PDB entry 4GLS | X-ray diffraction, 1.60 A resolution | chains A and B of the 8 polymer chains in the assembly

== Chain A (and B) ==
Molecule: D- Vascular endothelial growth factor-A
Notes: chain B of this document is another copy of the same molecule, construct and numbering; everything in this record applies to it too
Chain sequence (102 residues; each row starts with the number of its first residue):
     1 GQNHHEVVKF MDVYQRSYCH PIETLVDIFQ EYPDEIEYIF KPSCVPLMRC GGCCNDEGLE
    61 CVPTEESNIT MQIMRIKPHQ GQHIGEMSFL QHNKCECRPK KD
Disordered / not traced: 1-5, 101-102
Disulfide bonds: C19-C61, C50-C95, C54-C97
Modified residues: Q2, Q15, Q30, Q72, Q80, Q82, Q91 (D-glutamine; DGN); N3, N55, N68, N93 (D-asparagine; DSG); H4, H5, H20, H79, H83, H92 (D-histidine; DHI); E6, E23, E31, E35, E37, E57, E60, E65, E66, E86, E96 (D-glutamic acid; DGL); V7, V8, V13, V26, V45, V62 (D-valine; DVA); K9, K41, K77, K94, K100, K101 (D-lysine; DLY); F10, F29, F40, F89 (D-phenylalanine; DPN); M11, M48, M71, M74, M87 (D-methionine; MED); D12, D27, D34, D56, D102 (D-aspartic acid; DAS); Y14, Y18, Y32, Y38 (D-tyrosine; DTY); R16, R49, R75, R98 (D-arginine; DAR); S17, S43, S67, S88 (D-serine; DSN); C19, C44, C50, C53, C54, C61, C95, C97 (D-cysteine; DCY); P21, P33, P42, P46, P63, P78, P99 (D-proline; DPR); I22, I28, I36, I39, I69, I73, I76, I84 (D-isoleucine; DIL); T24, T64, T70 (D-threonine; DTH); L25, L47, L59, L90 (D-leucine; DLE)

== Interface between chain A and chain B ==
Residue-residue contacts (64; chain A residue first):
  V7(A) - T70(B)
  V7(A) - Q72(B)
  V7(A) - E86(B)
  V8(A) - I69(B)
  V8(A) - T70(B)  hydrogen bond (backbone-backbone)
  V8(A) - M71(B)
  V8(A) - Q72(B)  hydrogen bond (backbone-backbone)
  K9(A) - Q72(B)
  F10(A) - K41(B)
  F10(A) - P42(B)
  F10(A) - Q72(B)
  F10(A) - M74(B)
  V13(A) - V45(B)
  V13(A) - P46(B)
  V13(A) - M71(B)
  V13(A) - Q72(B)
  Y14(A) - P42(B)
  R16(A) - E23(B)
  R16(A) - P46(B)
  S17(A) - P42(B)
  S17(A) - C44(B)
  S17(A) - P46(B)
  H20(A) - L25(B)
  I22(A) - E23(B)
  I22(A) - L25(B)
  E23(A) - R16(B)
  L25(A) - S17(B)
  L25(A) - I22(B)
  L25(A) - G52(B)
  K41(A) - F10(B)
  K41(A) - N55(B)
  P42(A) - F10(B)
  P42(A) - Y14(B)
  P42(A) - S17(B)
  S43(A) - C53(B)
  C44(A) - S17(B)
  C44(A) - G52(B)
  C44(A) - C53(B)  disulfide
  V45(A) - V13(B)
  V45(A) - S17(B)
  P46(A) - V13(B)
  P46(A) - R16(B)
  P46(A) - S17(B)
  G51(A) - L25(B)
  G52(A) - L25(B)
  G52(A) - C44(B)
  C53(A) - S43(B)
  C53(A) - C44(B)  disulfide
  N55(A) - K41(B)
  E57(A) - I39(B)
  E57(A) - S43(B)
  I69(A) - V8(B)
  T70(A) - V7(B)
  T70(A) - V8(B)  hydrogen bond (backbone-backbone)
  M71(A) - V8(B)
  M71(A) - V13(B)
  Q72(A) - V7(B)
  Q72(A) - V8(B)  hydrogen bond (backbone-backbone)
  Q72(A) - K9(B)
  Q72(A) - F10(B)
  Q72(A) - V13(B)
  M74(A) - F10(B)
  I84(A) - F10(B)
  E86(A) - V7(B)
Also at the interface, not in a pair above, chain A (33 interface residues in all): E6, I39, I73
Also at the interface, not in a pair above, chain B (31 interface residues in all): E6, E57, I73, I84
Cross-chain cystine bridges: C44(A)-C53(B), C53(A)-C44(B)

== Overview ==
The interface between chain A and chain B involves 33 residues on one side and 31 on the other; the contacts
include 2 disulfide bonds and 4 hydrogen bonds. Main-chain hydrogen bonds include V8(A)-T70(B) and
V8(A)-Q72(B).
Both chains are D- Vascular endothelial growth factor-A. Entry 4GLS (Crystal Structure of Chemically
Synthesized Heterochiral {D-Protein Antagonist plus VEGF-A} Protein Complex in space group P21) was determined
by X-ray diffraction, deposited together with 4GLN and 4GLU.
